9K2D - chains B and N of the 14 polymer chains in the assembly; structure by X-ray diffraction, 1.98 A resolution.

[Chain B (and N)]
Molecule: ATP-dependent Clp protease proteolytic subunit
From: Staphylococcus aureus subsp. aureus Mu3
Notes: EC 3.4.21.92; chain N of this document is another copy of the same molecule, construct and numbering; everything in this record applies to it too
UniProt: A7WZR9 (CLPP_STAA1); residue numbers follow UniProt; this construct covers 1-195
Chain sequence (201 residues; numbered 1 to 201; the number before each row is that of its first residue):
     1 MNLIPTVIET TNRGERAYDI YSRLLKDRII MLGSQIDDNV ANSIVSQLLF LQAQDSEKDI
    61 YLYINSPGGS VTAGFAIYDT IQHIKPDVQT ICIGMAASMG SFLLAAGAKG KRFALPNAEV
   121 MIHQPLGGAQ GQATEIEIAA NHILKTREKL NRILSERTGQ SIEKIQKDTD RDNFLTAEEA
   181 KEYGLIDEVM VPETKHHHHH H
Disordered / not traced: 1-2, 13-14, 195-201 (chain N: 1-3, 9-16, 193-201)
Differences from the reference sequence: expression tag (196-201)
Ligand contacts:
  - A1EEK ((6S,9AS)-6-[(2S)-butan-2-yl]-8-[(4-methoxynaphthalen-1-yl)methyl]-4,7-bis(oxidanylidene)-N-[4,4,4-tris(fluoranyl)butyl]-3,6,9,9A-tetrahydro-2H-pyrazino[1,2-a]pyrimidine-1-carboxamide), molecule 1: Arg-23, Leu-24, Asp-27, Ile-29, Met-31, Tyr-61, Tyr-63, Ile-91, Ile-93, Met-190, Glu-193
  - A1EEK, molecule 2: Val-45, Ser-46, Leu-49, Phe-50, Gln-52, Ala-53, Thr-80, His-83
Swiss-Prot annotation at these positions:
  - active site: Ser-98 (Nucleophile), His-123

[Chain B / chain N interface]
Residue-residue contacts (37; chain B residue first):
  Gln-124(B) / Gln-132(N)
  Gln-124(B) / Ala-133(N)  hydrogen bond (side chain-backbone)
  Gln-124(B) / Thr-134(N)  hydrogen bond
  Pro-125(B) / Gln-132(N)
  Pro-125(B) / Ala-133(N)  hydrogen bond (backbone-backbone)
  Leu-126(B) / Gly-131(N)
  Leu-126(B) / Gln-132(N)
  Gly-127(B) / Gln-130(N)
  Gly-127(B) / Gly-131(N)  hydrogen bond (backbone-backbone)
  Gly-127(B) / Ile-136(N)
  Gly-128(B) / Ala-129(N)
  Gly-128(B) / Gln-130(N)
  Gly-128(B) / Ile-136(N)
  Ala-129(B) / Gly-128(N)
  Ala-129(B) / Ala-129(N)  hydrogen bond (backbone-backbone)
  Gln-130(B) / Gly-127(N)
  Gly-131(B) / Leu-126(N)
  Gly-131(B) / Gly-127(N)  hydrogen bond (backbone-backbone)
  Gln-132(B) / Gln-124(N)
  Gln-132(B) / Pro-125(N)
  Gln-132(B) / Leu-126(N)
  Gln-132(B) / Asp-170(N)  hydrogen bond (side chain-backbone)
  Ala-133(B) / Gln-124(N)  hydrogen bond (backbone-side chain)
  Ala-133(B) / Pro-125(N)  hydrogen bond (backbone-backbone)
  Ala-133(B) / Ile-143(N)  hydrophobic
  Thr-134(B) / Gln-124(N)  hydrogen bond
  Thr-134(B) / Arg-147(N)
  Ile-136(B) / Gly-127(N)
  Ile-136(B) / Ala-140(N)  hydrophobic
  Glu-137(B) / Leu-144(N)
  Ala-140(B) / Ile-136(N)  hydrophobic
  Ala-140(B) / Ala-140(N)  hydrophobic
  Ile-143(B) / Ala-133(N)  hydrophobic
  Ile-143(B) / Ile-136(N)  hydrophobic
  Leu-144(B) / Glu-137(N)
  Arg-147(B) / Thr-134(N)
  Asp-170(B) / Gln-132(N)  hydrogen bond (backbone-side chain)
Interface residues without a listed pair, chain B (19 interface residues in all): Arg-171
Interface residues without a listed pair, chain N (19 interface residues in all): Arg-171

[Summary]
Chain B and chain N each contribute 19 residues to their interface; the contacts include 11 hydrogen bonds.
Polar pairs include Gln-124(B)/Ala-133(N), Gln-124(B)/Thr-134(N) and Gln-132(B)/Asp-170(N). Bound to chain B:
compound A1EEK. UniProt lists active-site residues Ser-98(B) and His-123(B) on chain B.
Both chains are ATP-dependent Clp protease proteolytic subunit (Staphylococcus aureus subsp. aureus Mu3).
Entry 9K2D (Structure of ClpP from Staphylococcus aureus in complex with ZY39) was determined by X-ray
diffraction, deposited together with 9K2A, 9K2B, 9K2C and 9K2K.
